Entry 8WPZ (electron microscopy, 3.90 A resolution); this record covers chains N and O of the 16 polymer chains in the assembly.

Chain N (and O):
Name: Ribulose bisphosphate carboxylase large chain
From: Synechococcus elongatus PCC 7942
Notes: EC 4.1.1.39; chain O of this document is another copy of the same molecule, construct and numbering; everything in this record applies to it too
UniProtKB: Q31NB3 (RBL_SYNE7); numbering as in UniProt (aligned over 1-472)
Amino-acid sequence (472 residues; numbered 1 to 472; the number before each row is that of its first residue):
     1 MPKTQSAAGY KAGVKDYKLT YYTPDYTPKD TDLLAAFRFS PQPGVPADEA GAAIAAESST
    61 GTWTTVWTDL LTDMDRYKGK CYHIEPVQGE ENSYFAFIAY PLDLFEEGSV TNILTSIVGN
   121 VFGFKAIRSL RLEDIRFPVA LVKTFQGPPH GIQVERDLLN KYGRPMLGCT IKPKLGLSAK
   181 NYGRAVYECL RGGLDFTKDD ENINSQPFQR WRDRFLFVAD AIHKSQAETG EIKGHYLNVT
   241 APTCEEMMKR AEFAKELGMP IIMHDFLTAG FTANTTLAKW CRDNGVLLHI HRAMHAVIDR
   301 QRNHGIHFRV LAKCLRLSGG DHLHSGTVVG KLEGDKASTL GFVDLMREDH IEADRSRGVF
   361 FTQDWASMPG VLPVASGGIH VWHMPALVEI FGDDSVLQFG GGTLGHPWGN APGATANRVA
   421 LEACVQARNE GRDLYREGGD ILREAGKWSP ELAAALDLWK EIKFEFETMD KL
Unresolved in the structure: 1-9, 472

How chain N and chain O interact:
Disulfides between the chains: Cys244(N)-Cys244(O)
Pairs across the interface (136):
  Ala12(N) - Gly405(O)
  Val14(N) - Ile462(O)  hydrophobic
  Gln42(N) - Phe466(O)
  Glu57(N) - Lys331(O)  salt bridge
  Ser59(N) - Lys174(O)
  Thr62(N) - Lys172(O)  hydrogen bond
  Trp63(N) - Gly378(O)
  Trp63(N) - Trp459(O)
  Val66(N) - Leu404(O)
  Val66(N) - Gly405(O)
  Trp67(N) - Asn410(O)  hydrogen bond
  Thr68(N) - Lys172(O)  hydrogen bond (side chain-backbone)
  Thr68(N) - Pro173(O)
  Thr68(N) - Leu404(O)
  Asp69(N) - Pro173(O)
  Thr72(N) - Gly176(O)  hydrogen bond (side chain-backbone)
  Tyr77(N) - Leu175(O)
  Tyr77(N) - Gly176(O)
  Tyr77(N) - Phe208(O)
  Asp103(N) - Pro207(O)
  Asp103(N) - Phe208(O)
  Leu104(N) - Leu175(O)  hydrophobic
  Leu104(N) - Gln206(O)
  Glu106(N) - Asn204(O)
  Glu106(N) - Ser205(O)
  Glu107(N) - Arg210(O)  salt bridge
  Gly108(N) - Pro242(O)
  Ser109(N) - Pro242(O)
  Thr111(N) - Thr240(O)
  Thr111(N) - Thr268(O)
  Asn112(N) - Asn202(O)  hydrogen bond
  Asn112(N) - Asn204(O)
  Thr115(N) - Glu201(O)
  Thr115(N) - Thr268(O)  hydrogen bond
  Ser116(N) - Asn202(O)  hydrogen bond
  Val118(N) - Met294(O)  hydrophobic
  Gly119(N) - Met294(O)
  Asn120(N) - Glu201(O)  hydrogen bond
  Phe122(N) - Ala296(O)
  Phe122(N) - Val297(O)  hydrophobic
  Phe122(N) - Arg300(O)  hydrogen bond (backbone-side chain)
  Gly123(N) - Ala296(O)
  Gly123(N) - Arg300(O)
  Gly123(N) - Leu332(O)
  Gly123(N) - Glu333(O)
  Phe124(N) - Arg300(O)  hydrogen bond (backbone-side chain)
  Lys125(N) - Lys331(O)  hydrogen bond (side chain-backbone)
  Lys125(N) - Leu332(O)
  Lys125(N) - Glu333(O)
  Lys125(N) - Phe466(O)
  Ile127(N) - Arg300(O)  hydrogen bond (backbone-side chain)
  Arg128(N) - Gln301(O)
  Arg128(N) - Met469(O)
  Lys172(N) - Thr62(O)  hydrogen bond
  Lys172(N) - Val66(O)
  Lys172(N) - Thr68(O)  hydrogen bond (backbone-side chain)
  Pro173(N) - Thr68(O)
  Pro173(N) - Asp69(O)
  Lys174(N) - Ser59(O)
  Lys174(N) - Thr60(O)
  Leu175(N) - Leu104(O)  hydrophobic
  Gly176(N) - Thr72(O)  hydrogen bond (backbone-side chain)
  Gly176(N) - Tyr77(O)
  Glu201(N) - Thr115(O)
  Glu201(N) - Asn120(O)
  Asn202(N) - Asn112(O)  hydrogen bond (backbone-side chain)
  Asn202(N) - Ser116(O)
  Asn204(N) - Glu106(O)
  Asn204(N) - Asn112(O)
  Ser205(N) - Glu106(O)
  Pro207(N) - Phe105(O)
  Phe208(N) - Tyr77(O)
  Phe208(N) - Asp103(O)
  Arg210(N) - Glu107(O)  salt bridge
  Ala241(N) - Thr272(O)  hydrogen bond (backbone-side chain)
  Pro242(N) - Glu106(O)
  Pro242(N) - Gly108(O)
  Pro242(N) - Ser109(O)
  Pro242(N) - Thr272(O)
  Pro242(N) - Thr275(O)
  Thr243(N) - Thr272(O)
  Cys244(N) - Cys244(O)  disulfide
  Cys244(N) - Thr272(O)
  Glu245(N) - Thr276(O)  hydrogen bond
  Asp265(N) - Thr115(O)
  Thr268(N) - Thr111(O)
  Thr268(N) - Thr115(O)  hydrogen bond
  Ala269(N) - Gly270(O)
  Ala269(N) - Phe271(O)
  Ala269(N) - Thr272(O)
  Gly270(N) - Ala269(O)
  Gly270(N) - Gly270(O)
  Phe271(N) - Ala269(O)  hydrogen bond (backbone-backbone)
  Thr272(N) - Ala241(O)
  Thr272(N) - Pro242(O)
  Thr272(N) - Thr243(O)
  Thr272(N) - Cys244(O)
  Thr272(N) - Ala269(O)  hydrogen bond (side chain-backbone)
  Thr275(N) - Pro242(O)
  Thr276(N) - Glu245(O)  hydrogen bond
  Met294(N) - Val118(O)  hydrophobic
  Met294(N) - Gly119(O)  hydrogen bond (backbone-backbone)
  Ala296(N) - Phe122(O)
  Ala296(N) - Gly123(O)
  Ala296(N) - His304(O)
  Val297(N) - Phe122(O)  hydrophobic
  Val297(N) - Ile298(O)  hydrophobic
  Ile298(N) - Val297(O)  hydrophobic
  Arg300(N) - Phe122(O)  hydrogen bond (side chain-backbone)
  Arg300(N) - Gly123(O)
  Arg300(N) - Phe124(O)  hydrogen bond (side chain-backbone)
  Arg300(N) - Ile127(O)  hydrogen bond (side chain-backbone)
  Arg300(N) - His304(O)
  Gln301(N) - His304(O)  hydrogen bond
  His304(N) - Ala296(O)
  His304(N) - Val297(O)
  His304(N) - Arg300(O)
  His304(N) - Gln301(O)  hydrogen bond
  Lys331(N) - Glu57(O)  salt bridge
  Lys331(N) - Lys125(O)  hydrogen bond (backbone-side chain)
  Leu332(N) - Gly123(O)
  Leu332(N) - Lys125(O)
  Glu333(N) - Gly123(O)
  Glu333(N) - Lys125(O)
  Gly378(N) - Trp63(O)
  Gly401(N) - Trp63(O)
  Leu404(N) - Tyr10(O)
  Leu404(N) - Val66(O)
  Leu404(N) - Thr68(O)
  Gly405(N) - Ala12(O)
  Gly405(N) - Val66(O)
  Asn410(N) - Trp67(O)  hydrogen bond
  Trp459(N) - Trp63(O)
  Ile462(N) - Val14(O)  hydrophobic
  Phe466(N) - Lys125(O)
  Met469(N) - Arg128(O)
Interface residues without a listed pair, chain N (94 interface residues in all): Tyr10, Ser58, Thr60, Thr64, Phe105, Leu114, Ser129, Leu177, Asn181, Gln206, Thr240, Met247, Arg250, Ala273, Ile379, His380, His406, Glu467
Interface residues without a listed pair, chain O (92 interface residues in all): Gln42, Gly61, Thr64, Leu71, Leu114, Ser129, Met247, Arg250, Ala273, Ala293, His380, Gly401, His406, Glu467

Summary:
Chain N and chain O form an interface of 94 and 92 residues respectively, with 1 disulfide bond, 30 hydrogen
bonds and 4 salt bridges. Polar pairs include Glu57(N)-Lys331(O), Glu107(N)-Arg210(O) and Thr62(N)-Lys172(O).
Chain N and chain O are both Ribulose bisphosphate carboxylase large chain (Synechococcus elongatus PCC 7942);
the structure, Cryo-ET structure of RuBisCO at 3.9 angstroms from Synechococcus elongatus PCC 7942, was
determined by electron microscopy.
